PDB entry 6E10 | electron microscopy, 4.16 A resolution (low resolution: residue-level contacts below are approximate; hydrogen-bond / salt-bridge calls are withheld) | chains 3 and D of the 28 polymer chains in the assembly

== Chain 3 ==
Protein: Heat shock protein 101
Source organism: Plasmodium falciparum
UniProtKB: Q8IIJ8 (Q8IIJ8_PLAF7); numbering as in UniProt (aligned over 1-906)
Amino-acid sequence (932 residues; each row starts with the number of its first residue):
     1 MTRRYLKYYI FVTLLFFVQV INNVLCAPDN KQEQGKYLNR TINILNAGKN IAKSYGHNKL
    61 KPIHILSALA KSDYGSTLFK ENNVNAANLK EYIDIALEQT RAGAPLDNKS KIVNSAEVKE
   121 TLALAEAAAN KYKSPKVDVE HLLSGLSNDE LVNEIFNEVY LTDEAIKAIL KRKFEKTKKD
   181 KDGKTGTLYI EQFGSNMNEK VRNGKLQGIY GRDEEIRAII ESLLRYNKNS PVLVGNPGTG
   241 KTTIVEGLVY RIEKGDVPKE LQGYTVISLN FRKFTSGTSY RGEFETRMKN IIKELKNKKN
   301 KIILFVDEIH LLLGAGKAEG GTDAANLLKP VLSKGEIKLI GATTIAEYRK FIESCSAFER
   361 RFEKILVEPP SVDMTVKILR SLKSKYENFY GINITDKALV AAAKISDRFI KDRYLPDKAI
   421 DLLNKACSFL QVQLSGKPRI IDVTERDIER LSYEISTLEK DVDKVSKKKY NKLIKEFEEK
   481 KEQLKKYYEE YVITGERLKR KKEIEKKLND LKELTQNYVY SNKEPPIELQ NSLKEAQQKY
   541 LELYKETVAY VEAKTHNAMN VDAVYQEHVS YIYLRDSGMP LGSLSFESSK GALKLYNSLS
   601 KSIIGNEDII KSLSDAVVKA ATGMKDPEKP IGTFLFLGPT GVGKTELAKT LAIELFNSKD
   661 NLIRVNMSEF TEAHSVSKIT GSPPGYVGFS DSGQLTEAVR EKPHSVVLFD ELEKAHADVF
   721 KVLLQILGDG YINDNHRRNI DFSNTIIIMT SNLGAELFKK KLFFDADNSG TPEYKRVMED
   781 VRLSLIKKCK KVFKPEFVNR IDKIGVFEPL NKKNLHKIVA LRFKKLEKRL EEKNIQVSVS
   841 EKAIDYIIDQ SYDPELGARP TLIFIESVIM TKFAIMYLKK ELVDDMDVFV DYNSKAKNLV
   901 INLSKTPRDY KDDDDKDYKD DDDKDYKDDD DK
Disordered / not traced: 1-186, 905-932
Ligand contacts:
  - ATP-gamma-S (AGS; phosphothiophosphoric acid-adenylate ester), molecule 1: Ile209, Tyr210, Arg212, Pro237, Gly238, Thr239, Gly240, Lys241, Thr242, Thr243, Glu308, Thr344, Ile378, Leu382, Pro416, Ile420
  - ATP-gamma-S (AGS), molecule 2: Asn227, Ser333, Arg360, Arg361
  - ATP-gamma-S (AGS), molecule 3: Ser602, Ile603, Ile604, Gly605, Pro639, Thr640, Gly641, Val642, Gly643, Lys644, Thr645, Glu646, Asn752, Ile818, Leu821, Arg822, Lys825, Ala858, Arg859, Leu862
From the paper describing this entry:
  - binding site for ATP-gamma-S: Arg859

== Chain D ==
Protein: Exported protein 2
Source organism: Plasmodium falciparum
UniProtKB: Q8IKC8 (Q8IKC8_PLAF7); residues 1-287 here = UniProt positions 1-287
Amino-acid sequence (287 residues; row label = number of the first residue in the row):
     1 MKVSYIFSFF LLFFVYKNTN TVVCDNGYGD LAATSALTTV IKDPISLTIK DIYEHGVKNP
    61 FTKIIHKLKK FIRYRKVLRW SRMWWVLLVR EIVGDNTIEK KTEKALREIW DQCTIAVYNN
   121 TLNAVESKPL LFLHGILNEC RNNFATKLRQ DPSLIVAKID QIIKSQIYRF WVSEPYLKIG
   181 RSHTLYTHIT PDAVPQLPKE CTLKHLSSYM EEKLKSMESK KNIESGKYEF DVDSSETDST
   241 KDDGKPDDDD DDDDNFDDDD NFDDDTVEEE DASGDLFKNE KKDENKE
Disordered / not traced: 1-26, 236-287
Cystine bridges: Cys113-Cys140

== Interface between chain 3 and chain D ==
Pairs across the interface (14):
  Lys611(3) with Ser225(D)
  Asp615(3) with Ser225(D)
  Arg782(3) with Lys221(D); Asn222(D); Glu224(D)
  Leu783(3) with Glu218(D)
  Ile786(3) with Lys221(D)
  Lys790(3) with Lys220(D)
  Val798(3) with Lys221(D)
  Asn799(3) with Lys221(D)
  Lys803(3) with Asn222(D); Ile223(D)
  Ile804(3) with Lys221(D); Asn222(D)
Interface residues without a listed pair, chain 3 (12 interface residues in all): Ser612, Ile801

== Overview ==
12 residues of chain 3 face 7 of chain D across their interface. Ligands of chain 3: 3 copies of ATP-gamma-S.
The paper reports a binding site for ATP-gamma-S at Arg859(3).
Chain 3 is Heat shock protein 101 and chain D is Exported protein 2, both from Plasmodium falciparum; the
structure, PTEX Core Complex in the Engaged (Extended) State, was determined by electron microscopy together
with 6E11 from the same study.
